PDB entry 8GRQ | electron microscopy, 3.87 A resolution | chains G and J of the 13 polymer chains in the assembly

# Chain G
Protein: Histone H2A type 1-H
Source organism: Homo sapiens
UniProtKB: Q8CGP6 (H2A1H_MOUSE); residues 10-119 here correspond to UniProt positions 11-120 (UniProt number = residue number + 1)
Chain sequence (110 residues; row label = number of the first residue in the row):
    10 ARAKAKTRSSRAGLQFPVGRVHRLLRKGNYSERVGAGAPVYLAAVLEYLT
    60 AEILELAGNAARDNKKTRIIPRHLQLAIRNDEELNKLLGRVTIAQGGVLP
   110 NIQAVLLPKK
Disordered / not traced: 119
UniProt features mapped onto this chain:
  - modified residue: Lys36 (N6-(2-hydroxyisobutyryl)lysine), Lys74 (N6-(2-hydroxyisobutyryl)lysine), Lys75 (N6-(2-hydroxyisobutyryl)lysine), Lys95 (N6-(2-hydroxyisobutyryl)lysine), Gln104 (N5-methylglutamine), Lys118 (N6-(2-hydroxyisobutyryl)lysine), Lys119 (N6-(beta-hydroxybutyryl)lysine)
  - cross-link (Glycyl lysine isopeptide (Lys-Gly)): Lys13 (interchain with G-Cter in ubiquitin), Lys15 (interchain with G-Cter in ubiquitin), Lys119 (interchain with G-Cter in ubiquitin)

# Chain J
Molecule: 147-nt DNA strand
Source organism: Homo sapiens
Sequence (147 nucleotides; numbered -73 to 73; the number before each row is that of its first residue; numbers below 1 keep their minus sign (DC-73 is residue -73)):
   -73 CTGGAGAATCCCGGTGCCGAGGCCGCTCAATTGGTCGTAGACAGCTCTAG
   -23 CACCGCTTAAACGCACGTACGCGCTGTCCCCCGCGTTTTAACCGCCAAGG
    27 GGATTACTCCCTAGTCTCCAGGCACGTGTCAGATATATACATCCTGT

# Chain G / chain J interface
Residue-residue contacts (12; chain G residue first):
  Arg11(G) - DT-42(J)  phosphate contact
  Arg11(G) - DG-41(J)  phosphate contact
  Ala12(G) - DG-41(J)  phosphate contact
  Lys15(G) - DT-43(J)  hydrogen bond to the phosphate
  Lys15(G) - DT-42(J)  hydrogen bond to the phosphate
  Thr16(G) - DT-43(J)  phosphate contact
  Arg17(G) - DT-43(J)  salt bridge to the phosphate
  Arg20(G) - DT-42(J)  salt bridge to the phosphate
  Gly28(G) - DT-43(J)  phosphate contact
  Arg29(G) - DA-44(J)  salt bridge to the phosphate
  Arg32(G) - DA-44(J)  salt bridge to the phosphate
  Arg77(G) - DA-54(J)  hydrogen bond to the sugar
Interface residues without a listed pair, chain G (13 interface residues in all): Lys13, Ala14, Arg42
Interface residues without a listed pair, chain J (7 interface residues in all): DA-45, DA-35

# Overview
The interface between chain G and chain J involves 13 residues on one side and 7 on the other; the contacts
include 3 hydrogen bonds and 4 salt bridges. Polar pairs include Arg77(G)-DA-54(J), Lys15(G)-DT-43(J) and
Lys15(G)-DT-42(J).
Here chain G is Histone H2A type 1-H and chain J is a 147-nt DNA strand, both from Homo sapiens. Entry 8GRQ
(Cryo-EM structure of BRCA1/BARD1 bound to H2AK127-UbcH5c-Ub nucleosome) was determined by electron
microscopy.
